Entry 7OTK (X-ray diffraction, 2.95 A resolution); this record covers chains C and F of the 4 polymer chains in the assembly.

[Chain C]
Name: Reverse transcriptase/ribonuclease H
From: Human immunodeficiency virus type 1 group M subtype B (isolate BH10)
Notes: EC 2.7.7.49, 2.7.7.7, 3.1.26.13, 3.1.13.2
UniProtKB: P03366 (POL_HV1B1); residues 1-554 here correspond to UniProt positions 600-1153 (UniProt number = residue number + 599)
Amino-acid sequence (556 residues; row label = number of the first residue in the row; numbers below 1 keep their minus sign (Met-1 is residue -1)):
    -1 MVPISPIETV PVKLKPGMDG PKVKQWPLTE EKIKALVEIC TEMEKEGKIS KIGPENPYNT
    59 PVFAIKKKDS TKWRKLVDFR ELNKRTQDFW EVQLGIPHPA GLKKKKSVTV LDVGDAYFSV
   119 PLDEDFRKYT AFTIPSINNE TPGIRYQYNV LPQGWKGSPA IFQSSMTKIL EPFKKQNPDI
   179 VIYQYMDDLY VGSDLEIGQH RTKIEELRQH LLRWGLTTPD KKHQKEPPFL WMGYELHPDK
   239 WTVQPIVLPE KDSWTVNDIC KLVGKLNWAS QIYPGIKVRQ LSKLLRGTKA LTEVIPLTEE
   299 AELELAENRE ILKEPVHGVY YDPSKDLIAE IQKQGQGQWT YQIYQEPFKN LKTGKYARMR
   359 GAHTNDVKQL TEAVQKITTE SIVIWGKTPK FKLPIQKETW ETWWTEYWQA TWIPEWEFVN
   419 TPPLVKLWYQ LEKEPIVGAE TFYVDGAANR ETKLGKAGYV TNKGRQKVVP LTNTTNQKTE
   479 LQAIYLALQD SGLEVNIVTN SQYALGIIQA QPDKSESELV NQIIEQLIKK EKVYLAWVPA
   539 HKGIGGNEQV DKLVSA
Not modelled in the structure: -1
Construct notes: initiating methionine (-1); expression tag (0); conflict Cys258 (Gln857 in P03366), Ser280 (Cys879 in P03366), Asn498 (Asp1097 in P03366)
Swiss-Prot annotation at these positions:
  - region: Phe227 to His235 (RT 'primer grip')
  - motif: Trp398 to Trp414 (Tryptophan repeat motif)
  - binding site (Mg(2+)): Asp110, Asp185, Asp186, Asp443, Glu478, Asp549
  - site: Trp401 (Essential for RT p66/p51 heterodimerization), Trp414 (Essential for RT p66/p51 heterodimerization), Phe440, Tyr441 (Cleavage)

[Chain F]
Molecule: 21-nt DNA strand
Sequence (21 nucleotides; each row starts with the number of its first residue):
   802 ACAGTCCCTG TTCGGXCGCC X
Not modelled in the structure: 802
Modified positions: MRG (N2-(3-mercaptopropyl)-2'-deoxyguanosine-5'-monophosphate) at position 817; DDG (2',3'-dideoxy-guanosine-5'-monophosphate) at position 822

[Interface between chain C and chain F]
Contacting residue pairs - 30 pairs, chain C then chain F:
  Tyr115(C) - DDG_822(F)  base contact
  Tyr183(C) - DC821(F)  hydrogen bond to the base
  Tyr183(C) - DDG_822(F)  sugar contact
  Met184(C) - DDG_822(F)  sugar contact
  Asp185(C) - DDG_822(F)  sugar contact
  Met230(C) - DC821(F)  sugar contact
  Met230(C) - DDG_822(F)  phosphate contact
  Gly231(C) - DC821(F)  phosphate contact
  Asn255(C) - MRG_817(F)  phosphate contact
  Asn255(C) - DC818(F)  sugar contact
  Cys258(C) - DC818(F)  sugar contact
  Lys259(C) - DC818(F)  phosphate contact
  Lys259(C) - DG819(F)  phosphate contact
  Gly262(C) - DG819(F)  sugar contact
  Lys263(C) - DG819(F)  phosphate contact
  Lys263(C) - DC820(F)  phosphate contact
  Trp266(C) - DC820(F)  sugar contact
  Leu289(C) - MRG_817(F)  sugar contact
  Gly359(C) - DG811(F)  phosphate contact
  Ala360(C) - DG811(F)  hydrogen bond to the phosphate
  His361(C) - DT810(F)  salt bridge to the phosphate
  Lys451(C) - DC808(F)  salt bridge to the phosphate
  Thr473(C) - DC808(F)  hydrogen bond to the phosphate
  Thr473(C) - DC809(F)  hydrogen bond to the phosphate
  Gln475(C) - DC808(F)  phosphate contact
  Gln475(C) - DC809(F)  sugar contact
  Lys476(C) - DC809(F)  phosphate contact
  Tyr501(C) - DC809(F)  hydrogen bond to the phosphate
  Tyr501(C) - DT810(F)  hydrogen bond to the phosphate
  Ile505(C) - DT810(F)  phosphate contact
Also at the interface, not in a pair above, chain C (25 interface residues in all): Asp186, Gln242, Arg358
Also at the interface, not in a pair above, chain F (12 interface residues in all): DC807, DT812

[Overview]
Chain C and chain F form an interface of 25 and 12 residues respectively; the contacts include 6 hydrogen
bonds and 2 salt bridges. Polar contacts include Tyr183(C)-DC821(F), Ala360(C)-DG811(F) and
Thr473(C)-DC808(F). From UniProt: 6 Mg2+-binding residues on chain C.
Chain C is Reverse transcriptase/ribonuclease H (Human immunodeficiency virus type 1 group M subtype B
(isolate BH10)) and chain F is a 21-nt DNA strand; the structure, HIV-1 reverse transcriptase complex with DNA
and inhibitor rmc-233, was determined by X-ray diffraction together with 7OT6, 7OTA, 7OTN, 7OTX, 7OTZ and 7OUT
from the same study.
